7Y5V - chains A and B of the 10 polymer chains in the assembly; structure by electron microscopy, 6.10 A resolution (low resolution: residue-level contacts below are approximate; hydrogen-bond / salt-bridge calls are withheld).

Chain A:
Protein: Chromatin assembly factor 1 subunit A
Source organism: Homo sapiens
UniProt: Q13111 (CAF1A_HUMAN); residues 442-853 here = UniProt positions 442-853
Chain sequence (412 residues; numbered 442 to 853; the number before each row is that of its first residue):
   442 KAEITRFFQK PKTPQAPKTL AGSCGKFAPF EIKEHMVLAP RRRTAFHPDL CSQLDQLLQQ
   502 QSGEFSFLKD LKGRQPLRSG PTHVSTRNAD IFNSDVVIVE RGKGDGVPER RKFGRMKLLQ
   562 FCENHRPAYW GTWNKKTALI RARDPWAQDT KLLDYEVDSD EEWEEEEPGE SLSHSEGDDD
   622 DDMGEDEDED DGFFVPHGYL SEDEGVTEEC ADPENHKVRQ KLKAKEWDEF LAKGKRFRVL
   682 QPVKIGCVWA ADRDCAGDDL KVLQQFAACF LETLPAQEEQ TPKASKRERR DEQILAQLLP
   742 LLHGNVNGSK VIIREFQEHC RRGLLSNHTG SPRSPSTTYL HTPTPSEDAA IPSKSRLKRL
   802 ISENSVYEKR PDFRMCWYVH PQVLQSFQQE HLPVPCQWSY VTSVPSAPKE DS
Unresolved in the structure: 442-490, 501-547, 714-853
UniProt features mapped onto this chain:
  - region: S642 to F678 (Necessary for homodimerization and competence for chromatin assembly)
  - modified residue: T722 (Phosphothreonine), S772 (Phosphoserine), S775 (Phosphoserine), S803 (Phosphoserine)

Chain B:
Protein: Chromatin assembly factor 1 subunit B
Source organism: Homo sapiens
UniProt: Q13112 (CAF1B_HUMAN); residue numbers follow UniProt; this construct covers 1-419
Chain sequence (419 residues; each row starts with the number of its first residue):
     1 MKVITCEIAW HNKEPVYSLD FQHGTAGRIH RLASAGVDTN VRIWKVEKGP DGKAIVEFLS
    61 NLARHTKAVN VVRFSPTGEI LASGGDDAVI LLWKVNDNKE PEQIAFQDED EAQLNKENWT
   121 VVKTLRGHLE DVYDICWATD GNLMASASVD NTAIIWDVSK GQKISIFNEH KSYVQGVTWD
   181 PLGQYVATLS CDRVLRVYSI QKKRVAFNVS KMLSGIGAEG EARSYRMFHD DSMKSFFRRL
   241 SFTPDGSLLL TPAGCVESGE NVMNTTYVFS RKNLKRPIAH LPCPGKATLA VRCCPVYFEL
   301 RPVVETGVEL MSLPYRLVFA VASEDSVLLY DTQQSFPFGY VSNIHYHTLS DISWSSDGAF
   361 LAISSTDGYC SFVTFEKDEL GIPLKEKPVL NMRTPDTAKK TKSQTHRGSS PGPRPVEGT
Unresolved in the structure: 98-111, 215-221, 393-419
UniProt features mapped onto this chain:
  - modified residue: T394 (Phosphothreonine), S409 (Phosphoserine), T419 (Phosphothreonine)

How chain A and chain B interact:
Residue-residue contacts (8; chain A residue first):
  P683(A) with N343(B)
  V684(A) with S342(B); N343(B)
  I686(A) with Y340(B)
  G687(A) with F338(B)
  C688(A) with F338(B)
  V689(A) with F338(B)
  C710(A) with H280(B)
Interface residues without a listed pair, chain A (12 interface residues in all): Q682, K685, F707, A708, L712
Interface residues without a listed pair, chain B (8 interface residues in all): I278, P282, F336

Summary:
Chain A and chain B form an interface of 12 and 8 residues respectively.
Chain A is Chromatin assembly factor 1 subunit A and chain B is Chromatin assembly factor 1 subunit B, both
from Homo sapiens; the structure, Cryo-EM structure of the dimeric human CAF1LC-H3-H4 complex, was determined
by electron microscopy (same publication as 7Y5K, 7Y5L, 7Y5O, 7Y5U, 7Y5W, 7Y61 and 4 further entries).
